PDB entry 6OIJ | electron microscopy, 3.30 A resolution | chains H and B of the 5 polymer chains in the assembly

[Chain H]
Molecule: Antibody fragment
Organism: Mus musculus
Notes: antibody fragment or engineered binder
Sequence (256 residues; each row starts with the number of its first residue):
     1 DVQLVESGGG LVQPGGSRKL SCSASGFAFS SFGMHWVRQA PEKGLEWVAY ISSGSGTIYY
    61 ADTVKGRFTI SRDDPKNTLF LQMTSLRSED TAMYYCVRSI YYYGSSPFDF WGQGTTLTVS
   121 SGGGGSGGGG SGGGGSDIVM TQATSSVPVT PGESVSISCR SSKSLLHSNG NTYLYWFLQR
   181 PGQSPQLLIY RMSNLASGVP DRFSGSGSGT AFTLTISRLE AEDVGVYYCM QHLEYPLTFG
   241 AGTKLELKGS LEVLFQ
Disordered / not traced: 122-133, 249-256
Disulfides: Cys22-Cys96, Cys159-Cys229

[Chain B]
Molecule: Guanine nucleotide-binding protein G(I)/G(S)/G(T) subunit beta-1
Organism: Homo sapiens
Reference sequence: P62873 (GBB1_HUMAN); residue numbers follow UniProt; this construct covers 2-340
Sequence (345 residues; row label = number of the first residue in the row; numbers below 1 keep their minus sign (Gly-4 is residue -4)):
    -4 GPGSSGSELD QLRQEAEQLK NQIRDARKAC ADATLSQITN NIDPVGRIQM RTRRTLRGHL
    56 AKIYAMHWGT DSRLLVSASQ DGKLIIWDSY TTNKVHAIPL RSSWVMTCAY APSGNYVACG
   116 GLDNICSIYN LKTREGNVRV SRELAGHTGY LSCCRFLDDN QIVTSSGDTT CALWDIETGQ
   176 QTTTFTGHTG DVMSLSLAPD TRLFVSGACD ASAKLWDVRE GMCRQTFTGH ESDINAICFF
   236 PNGNAFATGS DDATCRLFDL RADQELMTYS HDNIICGITS VSFSKSGRLL LAGYDDFNCN
   296 VWDALKADRA GVLAGHDNRV SCLGVTDDGM AVATGSWDSF LKIWN
Disordered / not traced: -4 to 1
Differences from the reference sequence: expression tag (-4 to 1)
Swiss-Prot annotation at these positions:
  - modified residue: Ser2 (N-acetylserine), His266 (Phosphohistidine)
  - natural variant: Leu30 (L30F: In MRD42; uncertain significance), Arg52 (R52G: In MRD42), Gly64 (G64V: In MRD42), Asp76 (D76E: In MRD42; D76G: In MRD42), Gly77 (G77S: In MRD42), Lys78 (K78R: In MRD42), Ile80 (I80N: In MRD42; I80T: In MRD42), His91 (H91R: In MRD42; uncertain significance), Ala92 (A92T: In MRD42), Pro94 (P94S: In MRD42), Leu95 (L95P: In MRD42), Arg96 (R96L: In MRD42), 5 further natural variant entries in UniProt

[How chain H and chain B interact]
Pairs across the interface - 9 pairs, chain H then chain B:
  Val2(H) with Arg129(B)
  Phe27(H) with Glu130(B)
  Ala28(H) with Glu130(B), hydrogen bond (backbone-backbone); Asn132(B)
  Phe32(H) with Gly131(B)
  Arg98(H) with Arg129(B), hydrogen bond (side chain-backbone)
  Tyr102(H) with Val90(B), hydrophobic
  Tyr103(H) with Arg68(B); Leu69(B), hydrophobic
Other interface residues (no listed pair), chain H (10 interface residues in all): Gly26, Ile100, Phe110
Other interface residues (no listed pair), chain B (10 interface residues in all): Asp66, Asp83, His91

[In short]
Chain H and chain B each contribute 10 residues to their interface; the contacts include 2 hydrogen bonds.
Among the polar pairs are Arg98(H)-Arg129(B) and Ala28(H)-Glu130(B).
Chain H is Antibody fragment (Mus musculus) and chain B is Guanine nucleotide-binding protein G(I)/G(S)/G(T)
subunit beta-1 (Homo sapiens); the structure, Muscarinic acetylcholine receptor 1-G11 protein complex, was
determined by electron microscopy, deposited together with 6OIK.
